Entry 9BC5 (electron microscopy, 5.32 A resolution (low resolution: residue-level contacts below are approximate; hydrogen-bond / salt-bridge calls are withheld)); this record covers chains A and I of the 9 polymer chains in the assembly.

Chain A:
Protein: Protein Rep68
Source organism: adeno-associated virus 2
Notes: EC 3.6.4.12
UniProtKB: P03132 (REP68_AAV2S); residues 2-490 here = UniProt positions 2-490
Chain sequence (491 residues; each row starts with the number of its first residue; numbering starts at 0):
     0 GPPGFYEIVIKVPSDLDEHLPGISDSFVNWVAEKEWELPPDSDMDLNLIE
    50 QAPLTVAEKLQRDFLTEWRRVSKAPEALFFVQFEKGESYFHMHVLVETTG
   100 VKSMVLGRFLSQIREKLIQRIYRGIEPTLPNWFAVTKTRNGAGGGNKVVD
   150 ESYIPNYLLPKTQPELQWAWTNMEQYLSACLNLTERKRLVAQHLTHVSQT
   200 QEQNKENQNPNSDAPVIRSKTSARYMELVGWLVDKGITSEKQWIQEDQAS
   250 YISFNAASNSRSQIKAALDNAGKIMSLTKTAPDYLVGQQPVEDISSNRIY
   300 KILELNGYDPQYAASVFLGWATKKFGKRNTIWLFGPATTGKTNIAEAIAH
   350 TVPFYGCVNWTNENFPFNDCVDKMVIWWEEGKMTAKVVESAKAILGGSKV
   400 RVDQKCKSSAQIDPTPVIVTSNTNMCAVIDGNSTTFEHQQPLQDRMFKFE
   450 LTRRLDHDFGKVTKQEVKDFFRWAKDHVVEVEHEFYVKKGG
Disordered / not traced: 0-1, 203-213
Sequence notes: expression tag (0-1); conflict Glu17 (Gly in P03132); engineered mutation Ser151 (Cys in P03132)
UniProt features mapped onto this chain:
  - motif: His90 to His92 (RCR-2), Tyr156 to Lys160 (RCR-3)
  - active site: Tyr156 (For nuclease activity)
  - binding site (a divalent metal cation): Glu83, His90, His92
  - binding site (ATP): Gly334 to Thr341
What the authors report for this chain:
  - mutagenesis - F364A: decreased catalytic activity on trs nicking
  - mutagenesis - F364A: abolished catalytic activity (helicase activity)

Chain I:
Molecule: Aavs1 DNA (41-mer) antisense
Sequence (50 nucleotides; each row starts with the number of its first residue):
     1 CGCCCAGCGAGCGAGCGAGCGCCGAGCCCCAACCGCCGCCACCACCCGCC
Disordered / not traced: 42-50

How chain A and chain I interact:
Pairs across the interface (13; chain A residue first):
  Ser102(A) - DG13(I)
  Met103(A) - DG13(I)
  Gly106(A) - DC12(I)
  Arg107(A) - DG9(I)
  Arg107(A) - DA10(I)
  Lys136(A) - DC12(I)
  Arg138(A) - DG15(I)
  Arg138(A) - DC16(I)
  Gly142(A) - DG13(I)
  Gly142(A) - DA14(I)
  Gly144(A) - DG13(I)
  Asn145(A) - DG13(I)
  Asn258(A) - DA25(I)
Other interface residues (no listed pair), chain A (11 interface residues in all): Ser257
Other interface residues (no listed pair), chain I (10 interface residues in all): DG11, DG26

Overview:
The interface between chain A and chain I involves 11 residues on one side and 10 on the other. From the
paper: F364A of chain A reduces catalytic activity on trs nicking; F364A of chain A abolishes catalytic
activity (helicase activity).
Here chain A is Protein Rep68 (adeno-associated virus 2) and chain I is Aavs1 DNA (41-mer) antisense. Entry
9BC5 (AAV-2 Rep68-AAVS1 heptameric complex) was determined by electron microscopy together with 9BU7 from the
same study.
